Entry 6RDM (electron microscopy, 3.44 A resolution); this record covers chains U and X of the 20 polymer chains in the assembly.

== Chain U ==
Protein: ATP synthase subunit alpha
Source organism: Polytomella sp. Pringsheim 198.80
UniProtKB: A0ZW40 (A0ZW40_9CHLO); residue numbers follow UniProt; this construct covers 1-562
Sequence (562 residues; each row starts with the number of its first residue):
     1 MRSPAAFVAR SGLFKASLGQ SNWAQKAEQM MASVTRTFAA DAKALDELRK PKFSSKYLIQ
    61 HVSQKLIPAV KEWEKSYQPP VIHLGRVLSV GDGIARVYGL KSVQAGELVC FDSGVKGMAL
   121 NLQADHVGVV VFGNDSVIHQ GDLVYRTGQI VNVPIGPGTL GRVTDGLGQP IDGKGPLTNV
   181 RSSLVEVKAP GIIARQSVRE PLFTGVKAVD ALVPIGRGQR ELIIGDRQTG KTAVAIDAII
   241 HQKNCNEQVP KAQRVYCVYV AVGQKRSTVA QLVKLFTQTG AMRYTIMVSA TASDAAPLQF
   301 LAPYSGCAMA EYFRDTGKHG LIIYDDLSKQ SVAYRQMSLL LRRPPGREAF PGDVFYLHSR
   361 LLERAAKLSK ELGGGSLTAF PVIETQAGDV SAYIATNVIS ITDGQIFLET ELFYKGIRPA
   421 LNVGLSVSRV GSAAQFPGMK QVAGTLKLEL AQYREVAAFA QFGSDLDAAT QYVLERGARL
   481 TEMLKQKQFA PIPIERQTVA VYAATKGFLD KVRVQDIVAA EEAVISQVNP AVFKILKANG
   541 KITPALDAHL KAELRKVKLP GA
Unresolved in the structure: 1-39
Construct notes: conflict R266 (Lys in A0ZW40)
Bound ions: Mg2+: T232 (together with ATP)
Small-molecule neighbours: ATP (adenosine-5'-triphosphate): R227, Q228, T229, G230, K231, T232, A233, D326, F413, R418, P419, Q486, K487, Q488

== Chain X ==
Protein: ATP synthase subunit beta
Source organism: Polytomella sp. Pringsheim 198.80
Notes: EC 7.1.2.2
UniProtKB: A0ZW41 (A0ZW41_9CHLO); numbering as in UniProt (aligned over 1-574)
Sequence (574 residues; each row starts with the number of its first residue):
     1 MALRYAAGLA KNVVQRQGAS LNIARAFAAE PAPAIDAGYV SQVIGPVVDV RFDGELPSIL
    61 SSLEVEGHSV RLVLEVAQHM GDNTVRCIAM DSTDGLVRGQ KVVDTGSPIK VPVGRGTLGR
   121 IMNVIGEPVD EQGPIDAADI WSIHREAPEF TEQSTEQEIL VTGIKVVDLL APYQRGGKIG
   181 LFGGAGVGKT VLIMELINNV AKAHGGFSVF AGVGERTREG NDLYREMIES GVIKLGAERG
   241 NSKCTLVYGQ MNEPPGARAR VALTGLTVAE YFRDIEGQDV LLFVDNIFRF TQANSEVSAL
   301 LGRIPSAVGY QPTLATDLGG LQERITTTTK GSITSVQAVY VPADDLTDPA PATTFAHLDA
   361 TTVLSRSIAE LGIYPAVDPL DSTSRMLNPN VIGAEHYNVA RGVQKVLQDY KNLQDIIAIL
   421 GMDELSEEDK LTVARARKIQ RFLSQPFQVA EVFTGTPGKY VDLADTISGF QGVLTGKYDD
   481 LPEMAFYMVG DIKEVKEKAD KMAKDIASRK EADNKKVSEE LKDIPSLDKL VSEIKEVVIE
   541 EDDGLEEDFK AEALSSETVV LNEEGKSVPL PKKN
Unresolved in the structure: 1-32
Construct notes: conflict A350 (Gly in A0ZW41), L387 (Arg in A0ZW41)
Bound ions: Mg2+: T190, E215 (together with ADP)
Small-molecule neighbours:
  - ADP (adenosine-5'-diphosphate): A185, G186, V187, G188, K189, T190, V191, E215, R216, E219, Y374, Q445, F447, A450, F453, T454, M488
  - ATP (adenosine-5'-triphosphate): S384, R385, L387, N388, Y397, R401

== How chain U and chain X interact ==
Pairs across the interface (162):
  I82(U) with E563(X)
  H83(U) with E563(X), salt bridge
  L84(U) with N562(X); E563(X)
  G99(U) with R98(X), hydrogen bond (backbone-side chain)
  L100(U) with R98(X), hydrogen bond (backbone-side chain)
  K101(U) with R98(X)
  S102(U) with V97(X)
  V103(U) with L96(X); V97(X)
  Q104(U) with G95(X); L96(X)
  A105(U) with T93(X); D94(X); G95(X), hydrogen bond (backbone-backbone); L96(X), hydrogen bond (backbone-backbone)
  G106(U) with D94(X)
  C110(U) with T558(X); V560(X), hydrophobic; L570(X), hydrophobic
  F111(U) with L570(X)
  D112(U) with K573(X); N574(X)
  S113(U) with N574(X), hydrogen bond
  K116(U) with T558(X)
  N121(U) with V43(X)
  L122(U) with Q42(X); V43(X), hydrogen bond (backbone-backbone); L96(X); R98(X)
  Q123(U) with Q42(X); I44(X); R98(X), hydrogen bond (backbone-side chain)
  A124(U) with Q42(X), hydrogen bond (backbone-side chain)
  H126(U) with R98(X)
  V127(U) with R98(X)
  H139(U) with N574(X), hydrogen bond
  D142(U) with N574(X)
  Y145(U) with V560(X), hydrophobic; L570(X), hydrophobic; P571(X)
  R146(U) with V560(X); L561(X), hydrogen bond (backbone-backbone)
  T147(U) with V560(X)
  I150(U) with D94(X)
  I155(U) with F549(X)
  G156(U) with F549(X)
  P157(U) with L545(X); E546(X); F549(X)
  L160(U) with L545(X), hydrophobic
  N179(U) with E546(X); F549(X); A551(X)
  V180(U) with F549(X); A551(X); E552(X), hydrogen bond (backbone-backbone)
  R181(U) with F549(X); E552(X)
  S182(U) with E552(X)
  E186(U) with D94(X)
  K188(U) with E253(X), salt bridge
  A189(U) with N252(X)
  P190(U) with N252(X)
  I192(U) with T217(X); G220(X); N221(X); Y248(X), hydrophobic; Q250(X)
  I193(U) with V129(X); D130(X); Y224(X), hydrophobic; R225(X)
  R195(U) with T217(X), hydrogen bond; N221(X), hydrogen bond (backbone-side chain)
  Q196(U) with N221(X)
  S197(U) with N221(X); D222(X), hydrogen bond
  R220(U) with R216(X); R218(X)
  E247(U) with I539(X)
  Q248(U) with I539(X)
  P250(U) with V538(X); E540(X)
  K251(U) with E540(X); D543(X); G544(X)
  R254(U) with I539(X); E541(X); D543(X), salt bridge
  Y256(U) with D543(X), hydrogen bond (side chain-backbone)
  Y284(U) with D543(X)
  Y312(U) with L545(X), hydrogen bond (side chain-backbone); F549(X), hydrophobic
  F313(U) with L545(X), hydrophobic
  K318(U) with D543(X); G544(X), hydrogen bond (side chain-backbone); L545(X)
  R343(U) with L300(X)
  P344(U) with A299(X); P305(X), hydrophobic
  P345(U) with V308(X); G309(X)
  G346(U) with V308(X); G309(X)
  R347(U) with D345(X), salt bridge; D348(X), salt bridge
  G352(U) with E296(X)
  D353(U) with E296(X)
  F355(U) with M251(X), hydrophobic; R289(X); Q292(X)
  Y356(U) with N252(X); E253(X); P254(X); P255(X); R258(X); E296(X)
  S359(U) with M251(X), hydrogen bond (side chain-backbone)
  E363(U) with R216(X); T217(X), hydrogen bond; M251(X); N252(X)
  V390(U) with R366(X)
  S391(U) with A343(X); D344(X)
  T396(U) with A185(X); Y340(X), hydrogen bond (backbone-side chain); P342(X), hydrogen bond (side chain-backbone); R366(X)
  I399(U) with A185(X); R216(X), hydrogen bond (backbone-side chain)
  S400(U) with R216(X), hydrogen bond (backbone-side chain); M251(X); R289(X); Y340(X), hydrogen bond
  I401(U) with R216(X), hydrogen bond (backbone-side chain); M251(X), hydrophobic
  T402(U) with R216(X)
  D403(U) with R216(X); R218(X), salt bridge
  L425(U) with E370(X)
  R429(U) with F453(X); T454(X)
  V430(U) with R218(X)
  Y472(U) with R509(X)
  N529(U) with L527(X)
  A531(U) with L527(X), hydrophobic
  K534(U) with I534(X)
  I535(U) with L530(X); V531(X), hydrophobic; I534(X), hydrophobic
  A538(U) with I534(X), hydrophobic
  L546(U) with L530(X), hydrophobic
  A548(U) with S518(X); I524(X), hydrophobic
  H549(U) with I524(X); P525(X); S526(X); L527(X)
  K551(U) with K516(X)
  R555(U) with K516(X)
Interface residues without a listed pair, chain U (104 interface residues in all): V81, L120, V137, G148, Q149, R360, A392, Y393, N397, A433, Q452, F459, V532, A545, D547
Interface residues without a listed pair, chain X (94 interface residues in all): S41, D91, E131, G184, G214, E215, R441, V452, E483, M484, V517, E519, D523, V537, D542, K550, L554, V559

== Overview ==
104 residues of chain U and 94 residues of chain X are in contact; the contacts include 25 hydrogen bonds and
6 salt bridges. Polar pairs include H83(U)-E563(X), K188(U)-E253(X) and R254(U)-D543(X). Ligands of chain U:
ATP. Ligands of chain X: ATP and ADP.
Here chain U is ATP synthase subunit alpha and chain X is ATP synthase subunit beta, both from Polytomella sp.
Pringsheim 198.80. Entry 6RDM (Cryo-EM structure of Polytomella F-ATP synthase, Rotary substate 1B, focussed
refinement of F1 head and rotor) was determined by electron microscopy together with 6RD4, 6RD5, 6RD6, 6RD7,
6RD8, 6RD9 and 46 further entries from the same study.
